PDB entry 1FNS | X-ray diffraction, 2.00 A resolution | chains H and A of the 3 polymer chains in the assembly

== Chain H ==
Name: Immunoglobulin nmc-4 IGG1
Organism: Mus musculus
Notes: fragment: fab fragment, heavy chain
Amino-acid sequence (225 residues; numbered 215 to 439; the number before each row is that of its first residue):
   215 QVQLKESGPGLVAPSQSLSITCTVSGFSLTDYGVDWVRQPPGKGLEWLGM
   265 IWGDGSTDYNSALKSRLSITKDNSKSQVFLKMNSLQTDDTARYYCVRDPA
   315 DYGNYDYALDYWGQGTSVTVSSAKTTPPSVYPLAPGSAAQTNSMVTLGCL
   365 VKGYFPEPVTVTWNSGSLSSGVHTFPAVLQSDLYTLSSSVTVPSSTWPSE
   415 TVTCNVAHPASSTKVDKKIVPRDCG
Disordered / not traced: 352-356
Disulfides: Cys-236/Cys-309, Cys-363/Cys-418

== Chain A ==
Name: Von willebrand factor
Organism: Homo sapiens
Notes: fragment: a1 domain residues 507 - 702, or glycoprotein iba (a\:alpha) binding domain
Reference sequence: P04275 (VWF_HUMAN); residues 508-702 here correspond to UniProt positions 1271-1465 (UniProt number = residue number + 763)
Amino-acid sequence (196 residues; numbered 507 to 702; the number before each row is that of its first residue):
   507 MYCSRLLDLVFLLDGSSRLSEAEFEVLKAFVVDMMERLRVSQKWVRVAVV
   557 EYHDGSHAYIGLKDRKRPSELRRIASQVKYAGSQVASTSEVLKYTLFQIF
   607 SKIDRPEASRIALLLMASQEPQRMSRNFVRYVQGLKKKKVIVIPVGIGPH
   657 ANLKQIRLIEKQAPENKAFVLSSVDELEQQRDEIVSYLCDLAPEAP
Disulfides: Cys-509/Cys-695
Construct notes: cloning artifact (507); conflict Val-546 (Ile1309 in P04275)

== Interface between chain H and chain A ==
Residue-residue contacts (25; chain H residue first):
  Met-264(H) with Arg-632(A), hydrogen bond
  Trp-266(H) with Gln-628(A); Arg-629(A); Arg-632(A)
  Gly-267(H) with Gln-628(A), hydrogen bond (backbone-side chain)
  Asp-268(H) with Pro-627(A); Gln-628(A), hydrogen bond (side chain-backbone)
  Ser-270(H) with Pro-627(A); Gln-628(A); Arg-629(A), hydrogen bond (side chain-backbone)
  Thr-271(H) with Arg-629(A), hydrogen bond (backbone-side chain)
  Asp-272(H) with Arg-629(A), salt bridge; Arg-632(A), salt bridge
  Tyr-316(H) with Ser-631(A); Phe-634(A), hydrophobic; Val-635(A); Lys-660(A); Gln-661(A), hydrogen bond; Leu-664(A), hydrophobic
  Gly-317(H) with Val-635(A); Leu-664(A)
  Tyr-319(H) with Arg-632(A); Asn-633(A); Arg-636(A), hydrogen bond
  Tyr-321(H) with Arg-632(A), hydrogen bond (side chain-backbone)
Also at the interface, not in a pair above, chain A (13 interface residues in all): Asn-658

== In short ==
11 residues of chain H face 13 of chain A across their interface, with 8 hydrogen bonds and 2 salt bridges.
Polar contacts include Asp-272(H)/Arg-629(A), Asp-272(H)/Arg-632(A) and Met-264(H)/Arg-632(A).
Chain H is Immunoglobulin nmc-4 IGG1 (Mus musculus) and chain A is Von willebrand factor (Homo sapiens); the
structure, Crystal structure of the von willebrand factor (vwf) A1 domain I546V mutant in complex with the
..., was determined by X-ray diffraction.
